3TF7 - chains A and B of the 3 polymer chains in the assembly; structure by X-ray diffraction, 2.75 A resolution.

== Chain A ==
Name: H2-Ld SBM2
Organism: Mus musculus
Amino-acid sequence (180 residues; row label = number of the first residue in the row; numbering starts at 0):
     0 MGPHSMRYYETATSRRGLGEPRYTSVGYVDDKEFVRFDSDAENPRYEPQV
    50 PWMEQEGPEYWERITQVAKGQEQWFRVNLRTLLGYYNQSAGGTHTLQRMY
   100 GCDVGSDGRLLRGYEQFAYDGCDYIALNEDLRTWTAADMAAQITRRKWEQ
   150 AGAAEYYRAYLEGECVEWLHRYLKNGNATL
Unresolved in the structure: 0, 176-179
Cystine bridges: C101-C164

== Chain B ==
Name: QL9 peptide (QLSPFPFDL)
Amino-acid sequence (9 residues; each row starts with the number of its first residue):
     1 QLSPFPFDL

== How chain A and chain B interact ==
Pairs across the interface (42):
  Y7(A) - L2(B)  hydrophobic
  Y45(A) - L2(B)
  Y59(A) - Q1(B)
  R62(A) - Q1(B)  hydrogen bond
  I63(A) - Q1(B)
  I63(A) - L2(B)  hydrophobic
  V66(A) - L2(B)  hydrophobic
  G69(A) - F5(B)
  Q70(A) - F5(B)
  Q70(A) - P6(B)
  W73(A) - F5(B)
  W73(A) - P6(B)  hydrogen bond (side chain-backbone)
  W73(A) - F7(B)  hydrogen bond (side chain-backbone)
  W73(A) - D8(B)
  W73(A) - L9(B)  hydrophobic
  N77(A) - D8(B)  hydrogen bond
  N77(A) - L9(B)  hydrogen bond (side chain-backbone)
  L81(A) - L9(B)  hydrophobic
  Y84(A) - L9(B)  hydrogen bond (side chain-backbone)
  L95(A) - L9(B)  hydrophobic
  R97(A) - S3(B)  hydrogen bond
  R97(A) - P6(B)
  Y99(A) - L2(B)
  Y99(A) - S3(B)  hydrogen bond (side chain-backbone)
  T143(A) - L9(B)
  K146(A) - D8(B)  hydrogen bond (side chain-backbone)
  K146(A) - L9(B)  hydrogen bond (side chain-backbone)
  W147(A) - F7(B)
  W147(A) - D8(B)  hydrogen bond (side chain-backbone)
  A150(A) - F7(B)  hydrophobic
  A152(A) - F7(B)  hydrophobic
  Y155(A) - P4(B)
  Y155(A) - F5(B)  hydrogen bond (side chain-backbone)
  Y155(A) - F7(B)  hydrophobic
  Y156(A) - P6(B)
  Y156(A) - F7(B)  hydrogen bond (side chain-backbone)
  Y159(A) - Q1(B)  hydrogen bond (side chain-backbone)
  Y159(A) - L2(B)
  Y159(A) - S3(B)
  Y159(A) - P4(B)
  W167(A) - Q1(B)
  Y171(A) - Q1(B)
Interface residues without a listed pair, chain A (30 interface residues in all): T80, E114, F116, Y123, E163
Interface features reported in the paper:
  - interface residues, chain B: P6(B)

== Summary ==
30 residues of chain A face 9 of chain B across their interface, with 14 hydrogen bonds. Polar contacts
include R62(A)-Q1(B), W73(A)-P6(B) and W73(A)-F7(B). The paper reports the interface residue P6(B).
Chain A is H2-Ld SBM2 (Mus musculus) and chain B is QL9 peptide (QLSPFPFDL); the structure, 42F3 QL9/H2-Ld
complex, was determined by X-ray diffraction together with 3TFK, 3TJH and 3TPU from the same study.
